Entry 9IHF (electron microscopy, 3.16 A resolution); this record covers chains H and J of the 16 polymer chains in the assembly.

Chain H:
Protein: Histone H2B 1.1
Organism: Xenopus laevis
UniProtKB: P02281 (H2B11_XENLA); residues 26-121 here correspond to UniProt positions 30-125 (UniProt number = residue number + 4)
Amino-acid sequence (96 residues; row label = number of the first residue in the row):
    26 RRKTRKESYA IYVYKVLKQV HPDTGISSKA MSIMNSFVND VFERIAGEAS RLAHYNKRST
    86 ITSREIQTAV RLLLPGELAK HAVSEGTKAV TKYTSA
Not modelled in the structure: 26-27
Differences from the reference sequence: conflict Thr29 (Ser33 in P02281)
Curated features (UniProtKB/Swiss-Prot):
  - glycosylation: Ser109 (O-linked (GlcNAc) serine)
  - cross-link: Lys117 (Glycyl lysine isopeptide (Lys-Gly) (interchain with G-Cter in ubiquitin))

Chain J:
Molecule: Widom-601 DNA
Sequence (147 nucleotides; each row starts with the number of its first residue; numbers below 1 keep their minus sign (DA-73 is residue -73)):
   -73 ATCGAGAATC CCGGTGCCGA GGCCGCTCAA TTGGTCGTAG ACAGCTCTAG CACCGCTTAA
   -13 ACGCACGTAC GCGCTGTCCC CCGCGTTTTA ACCGCCAAGG GGATTACTCC CTAGTCTCCA
    47 GGCACGTGTC AGATATATAC ATCCGAT
Not modelled in the structure: -73 to -61, 73

Interface between chain H and chain J:
Contacting residue pairs (14; chain H residue first):
  Thr29(H) - DT30(J)  phosphate contact
  Arg30(H) - DT-47(J)  hydrogen bond to the base
  Arg30(H) - DC-46(J)  hydrogen bond to the sugar
  Tyr39(H) - DG-53(J)  hydrogen bond to the phosphate
  Gly50(H) - DG-53(J)  phosphate contact
  Ile51(H) - DA-54(J)  sugar contact
  Ile51(H) - DG-53(J)  phosphate contact
  Ser52(H) - DA-54(J)  phosphate contact
  Ser53(H) - DA-54(J)  hydrogen bond to the phosphate
  Arg83(H) - DG-34(J)  phosphate contact
  Arg83(H) - DA-33(J)  salt bridge to the phosphate
  Ser84(H) - DG-34(J)  hydrogen bond to the phosphate
  Thr85(H) - DA-35(J)  phosphate contact
  Thr85(H) - DG-34(J)  hydrogen bond to the phosphate
Other interface residues (no listed pair), chain H (12 interface residues in all): Lys28, Lys82
Other interface residues (no listed pair), chain J (10 interface residues in all): DG-52, DC-48

In short:
The interface between chain H and chain J involves 12 residues on one side and 10 on the other; the contacts
include 6 hydrogen bonds and 1 salt bridge. Among the polar pairs are Arg30(H)-DT-47(J), Arg30(H)-DC-46(J) and
Tyr39(H)-DG-53(J).
Here chain H is Histone H2B 1.1 (Xenopus laevis) and chain J is Widom-601 DNA. Entry 9IHF (Nucleosome core
particle bound by one monomer and one dimer of of DTT-reduced native myeloperoxidase) was determined by
electron microscopy together with 9GEN, 9GEO, 9GEP, 9GEQ, 9GER, 9IHD and 9IHE from the same study.
